Entry 7CH7 (electron microscopy, 3.90 A resolution); this record covers chains C and F of the 6 polymer chains in the assembly.

== Chain C ==
Protein: Phospholipid ABC transporter ATP-binding protein MlaF
From: Escherichia coli (strain K12)
UniProt: A0A4V3YUQ9 (A0A4V3YUQ9_ECOLI); numbering as in UniProt (aligned over 1-269)
Amino-acid sequence (269 residues; numbered 1 to 269; the number before each row is that of its first residue):
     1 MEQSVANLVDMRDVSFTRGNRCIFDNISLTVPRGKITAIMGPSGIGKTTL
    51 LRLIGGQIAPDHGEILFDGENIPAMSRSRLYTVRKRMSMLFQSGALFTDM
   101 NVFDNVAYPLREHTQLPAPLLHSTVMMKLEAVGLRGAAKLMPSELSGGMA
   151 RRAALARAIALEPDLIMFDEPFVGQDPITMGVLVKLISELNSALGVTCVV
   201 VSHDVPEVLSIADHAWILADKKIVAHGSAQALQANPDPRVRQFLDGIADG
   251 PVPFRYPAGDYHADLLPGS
Unresolved in the structure: 1-4

== Chain F ==
Protein: Lipid asymmetry maintenance protein MlaB
From: Escherichia coli (strain K12)
UniProt: A0A4S5B5E3 (A0A4S5B5E3_ECOLI); residue numbers follow UniProt; this construct covers 1-97
Amino-acid sequence (97 residues; row label = number of the first residue in the row):
     1 MSESLSWMQTGDTLALSGELDQDVLLPLWEMREEAVKGITCIDLSRVSRV
    51 DTGGLALLLHLIDLAKKQGNNVTLQGVNDKVYTLAKLYNLPADVLPR
Unresolved in the structure: 1-2, 97

== Chain C / chain F interface ==
Contacting residue pairs (9):
  Arg255(C) - Asn89(F)
  Tyr261(C) - Tyr88(F)  hydrogen bond (side chain-backbone)
  Tyr261(C) - Asn89(F)
  Tyr261(C) - Leu90(F)
  Tyr261(C) - Pro91(F)
  His262(C) - Val94(F)
  Leu265(C) - His60(F)
  Leu265(C) - Leu90(F)  hydrophobic
  Ser269(C) - Asp63(F)
Other interface residues (no listed pair), chain C (6 interface residues in all): Leu266
Other interface residues (no listed pair), chain F (8 interface residues in all): Lys67

== Overview ==
Chain C and chain F form an interface of 6 and 8 residues respectively; the contacts include 1 hydrogen bond.
The hydrogen-bonded pair is Tyr261(C)-Tyr88(F).
Chain C is Phospholipid ABC transporter ATP-binding protein MlaF and chain F is Lipid asymmetry maintenance
protein MlaB, both from Escherichia coli (strain K12); the structure, Cryo-EM structure of E.coli MlaFEB, was
determined by electron microscopy together with 7CH8, 7CH9, 7CH6 and 7CHA from the same study.
